Entry 4F2Z (X-ray diffraction, 3.00 A resolution); this record covers chains A and E.

== Chain A (and E) ==
Name: Retinoid isomerohydrolase
Organism: Bos taurus
Notes: EC 3.1.1.64; chain E of this document is another copy of the same molecule, construct and numbering; everything in this record applies to it too
Reference sequence: Q28175 (RPE65_BOVIN); residues 1-533 here = UniProt positions 1-533
Sequence (533 residues; row label = number of the first residue in the row):
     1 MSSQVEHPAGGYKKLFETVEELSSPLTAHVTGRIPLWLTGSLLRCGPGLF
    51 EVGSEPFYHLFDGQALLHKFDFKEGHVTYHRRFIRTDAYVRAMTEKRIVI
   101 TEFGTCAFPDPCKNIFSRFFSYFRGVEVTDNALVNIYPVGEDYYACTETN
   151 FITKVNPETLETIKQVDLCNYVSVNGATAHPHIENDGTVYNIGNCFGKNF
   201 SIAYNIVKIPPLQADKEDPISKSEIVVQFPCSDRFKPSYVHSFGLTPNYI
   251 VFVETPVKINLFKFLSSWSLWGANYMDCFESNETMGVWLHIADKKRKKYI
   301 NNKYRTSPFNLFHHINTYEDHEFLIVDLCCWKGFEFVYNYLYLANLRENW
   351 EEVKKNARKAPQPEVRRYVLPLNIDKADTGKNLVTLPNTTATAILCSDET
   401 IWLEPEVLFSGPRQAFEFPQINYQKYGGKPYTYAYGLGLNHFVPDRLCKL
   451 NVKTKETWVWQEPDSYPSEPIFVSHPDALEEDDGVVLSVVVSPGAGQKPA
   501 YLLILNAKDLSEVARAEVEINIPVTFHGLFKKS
Unresolved in the structure: 1-2, 111-125
Construct notes: conflict Leu341 (Ser in Q28175)
Bound ions: Fe2+: His180, His241, His313, His527
Curated features (UniProtKB/Swiss-Prot):
  - binding site (Fe cation): His180, His241, His313, His527
  - modified residue: Ser2 (N-acetylserine), Thr101 (Phosphothreonine), Thr105 (Phosphothreonine), Lys113 (N6-acetyllysine), Ser117 (Phosphoserine)
  - lipidation (S-palmitoyl cysteine): Cys112, Cys231, Cys329, Cys330
What the authors report for this chain:
  - conformationally variable residues (loop rearrangement, order/disorder transition, side-chain flip): Phe196 to Ile202, Lys263 to Trp271
  - self-association interface (contacts with another copy of this molecule): Pro371 to Glu404

== How chain A and chain E interact ==
Residue-residue contacts (70; chain A residue first):
  Glu283(A) - Cys396(E)
  Glu283(A) - Ser397(E)  hydrogen bond
  Ser307(A) - Trp402(E)
  Ser307(A) - Glu404(E)  hydrogen bond
  Pro308(A) - Trp402(E)
  Lys332(A) - Thr390(E)  hydrogen bond (side chain-backbone)
  Lys332(A) - Thr392(E)
  Lys332(A) - Glu404(E)
  Lys332(A) - Pro405(E)  hydrogen bond (side chain-backbone)
  Gly333(A) - Ile394(E)
  Phe334(A) - Gly380(E)
  Phe334(A) - Ile394(E)  hydrophobic
  Phe334(A) - Cys396(E)  hydrophobic
  Glu335(A) - Gly380(E)
  Glu335(A) - Lys381(E)
  Tyr340(A) - Lys381(E)
  Arg358(A) - Val384(E)
  Arg358(A) - Thr385(E)
  Lys359(A) - Asp378(E)  salt bridge
  Lys359(A) - Asn382(E)  hydrogen bond (backbone-backbone)
  Lys359(A) - Thr385(E)
  Ala360(A) - Asn382(E)
  Gln362(A) - Thr389(E)
  Gln362(A) - Thr390(E)
  Gln362(A) - Thr392(E)
  Arg366(A) - Glu404(E)  salt bridge
  Asp378(A) - Lys359(E)  salt bridge
  Gly380(A) - Phe334(E)
  Gly380(A) - Glu335(E)
  Lys381(A) - Glu335(E)
  Lys381(A) - Tyr340(E)
  Asn382(A) - Lys359(E)  hydrogen bond (backbone-backbone)
  Asn382(A) - Ala360(E)
  Val384(A) - Arg358(E)
  Val384(A) - Arg413(E)  hydrogen bond (backbone-side chain)
  Thr385(A) - Lys359(E)
  Thr385(A) - Arg413(E)
  Leu386(A) - Arg413(E)  hydrogen bond (backbone-side chain)
  Pro387(A) - Pro412(E)
  Pro387(A) - Arg413(E)
  Thr389(A) - Gln362(E)
  Thr389(A) - Pro412(E)
  Thr390(A) - Lys332(E)  hydrogen bond (backbone-side chain)
  Thr390(A) - Gln362(E)
  Thr390(A) - Ser410(E)  hydrogen bond
  Thr390(A) - Gly411(E)
  Thr390(A) - Pro412(E)
  Thr392(A) - Gln362(E)
  Ile394(A) - Gly333(E)
  Ile394(A) - Phe334(E)  hydrophobic
  Cys396(A) - Glu283(E)
  Ser397(A) - Glu283(E)  hydrogen bond
  Trp402(A) - Ser307(E)
  Trp402(A) - Pro308(E)
  Glu404(A) - Ser307(E)  hydrogen bond
  Glu404(A) - Lys332(E)
  Glu404(A) - Arg366(E)  salt bridge
  Pro405(A) - Lys332(E)  hydrogen bond (backbone-side chain)
  Val407(A) - Val407(E)  hydrophobic
  Ser410(A) - Thr390(E)  hydrogen bond
  Ser410(A) - Lys455(E)
  Gly411(A) - Thr390(E)
  Pro412(A) - Pro387(E)
  Pro412(A) - Thr389(E)
  Pro412(A) - Thr390(E)
  Arg413(A) - Val384(E)  hydrogen bond (side chain-backbone)
  Arg413(A) - Thr385(E)
  Arg413(A) - Leu386(E)  hydrogen bond (side chain-backbone)
  Arg413(A) - Pro387(E)
  Lys455(A) - Ser410(E)
Interface residues without a listed pair, chain A (39 interface residues in all): Glu364, Asn388, Ala391
Interface residues without a listed pair, chain E (41 interface residues in all): Glu364, Thr379, Asn388, Ala391, Leu395

== Overview ==
39 residues of chain A and 41 residues of chain E are in contact, with 16 hydrogen bonds and 4 salt bridges.
Polar contacts include Lys359(A)-Asp378(E), Arg366(A)-Glu404(E) and Glu283(A)-Ser397(E). From UniProt: 4 Fe
cation-binding residues on chain A. From the paper: conformational variability at Phe196(A) and Lys263(A); a
self-association interface involving Pro371(A).
Both chains are Retinoid isomerohydrolase (Bos taurus). Entry 4F2Z (Crystal structure of RPE65 in a lipid
environment) was determined by X-ray diffraction together with 4F30, 4F3A and 4F3D from the same study.
